8IPC - chains H and A of the 3 polymer chains in the assembly; structure by X-ray diffraction, 2.20 A resolution.

== Chain H ==
Molecule: The recombinantly-expressed heavy chain of the monoclonal antibody NZ-1
Source organism: Rattus norvegicus
Notes: antibody fragment or engineered binder
Sequence (221 residues; each row starts with the number of its first residue):
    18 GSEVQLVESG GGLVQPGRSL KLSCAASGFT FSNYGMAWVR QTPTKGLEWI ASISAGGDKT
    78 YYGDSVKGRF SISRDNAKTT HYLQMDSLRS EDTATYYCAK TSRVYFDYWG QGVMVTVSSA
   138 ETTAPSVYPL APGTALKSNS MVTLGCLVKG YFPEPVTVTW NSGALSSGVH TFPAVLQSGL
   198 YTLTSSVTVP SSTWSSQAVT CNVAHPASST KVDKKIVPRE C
Not modelled in the structure: 18, 150-156
Disulfide bonds: Cys-41/Cys-115, Cys-163/Cys-218

== Chain A ==
Molecule: Putative zinc metalloprotease aq_1964
Source organism: Aquifex aeolicus VF5
Notes: EC 3.4.24.-
Reference sequence: O67776 (Y1964_AQUAE); residue numbers follow UniProt; this construct covers 115-181, 184-292
Sequence (192 residues; numbered 113 to 292 plus 14 insertion-coded residues; 2 numbers in that range are skipped by the numbering (no residue carries them; nothing is unmodelled there); the number before each row is that of its first residue; a row labelled like 181A-181N holds insertion residues (181A, then the next letters in order)):
   113 GSEVPKYLKE PVVVGYVQRD SIAQKIGIKP GDKIIKINGY EVRTWEDLRD ALIRLSLDGV
   173 KETTLFLER
181A-181N EGGVAMPGAEDDVV
   184 EVLHLTIKVP NVQKGEELGI APLVKPVVGG VKKGSPADQV GIKPGDLILE VNGKKINTWY
   244 ELVEEVRKSQ GKAIKLKILR NGKMIEKELI PAKDPKTGTY FIGLFPKTE
Not modelled in the structure: 113-115, 291-292
Modified / non-standard residues: Asn-150 (l-3-aminosuccinimide; SNN)
Sequence notes: expression tag (113-114); insertion (181A-181N)

== Interface between chain H and chain A ==
Residue-residue contacts (31):
  Asn-50(H) with Asp-181L(A); Val-181M(A), hydrogen bond (backbone-backbone)
  Tyr-51(H) with Asp-181L(A); Val-181M(A)
  Gly-52(H) with Gly-181H(A); Asp-181L(A), hydrogen bond (backbone-side chain)
  Ile-70(H) with Gly-181H(A)
  Ser-71(H) with Gly-181H(A); Asp-181K(A)
  Ala-72(H) with Asp-181K(A)
  Asp-75(H) with Asp-181K(A)
  Lys-76(H) with Glu-181J(A), salt bridge
  Tyr-78(H) with Pro-181G(A), hydrophobic; Gly-181H(A); Glu-181J(A), hydrogen bond
  Thr-118(H) with Met-181F(A); Ala-181I(A); Asp-181L(A), hydrogen bond
  Ser-119(H) with Asp-181L(A)
  Arg-120(H) with Glu-181A(A), salt bridge; Ala-181E(A); Met-181F(A), hydrogen bond (backbone-backbone); Ala-181I(A), hydrogen bond (side chain-backbone); Glu-181J(A), hydrogen bond (side chain-backbone); Asp-181L(A), hydrogen bond (side chain-backbone); Val-181M(A), hydrogen bond (side chain-backbone); Val-181N(A)
  Val-121(H) with Val-181D(A); Met-181F(A), hydrophobic
  Tyr-122(H) with Met-181F(A)
  Phe-123(H) with Met-181F(A), hydrophobic
Also at the interface, not in a pair above, chain H (16 interface residues in all): Ser-69
Also at the interface, not in a pair above, chain A (14 interface residues in all): Gly-181B, Glu-184

== In short ==
16 residues of chain H and 14 residues of chain A are in contact, with 9 hydrogen bonds and 2 salt bridges.
Polar contacts include Lys-76(H)/Glu-181J(A), Arg-120(H)/Glu-181A(A) and Gly-52(H)/Asp-181L(A).
Here chain H is the recombinantly-expressed heavy chain of the monoclonal antibody NZ-1 (Rattus norvegicus)
and chain A is Putative zinc metalloprotease aq_1964 (Aquifex aeolicus VF5). Entry 8IPC (The recombinant NZ-1
Fab complexed with the PDZ tandem fragment of A. aeolicus S2P homolog with ...) was determined by X-ray
diffraction.
